PDB entry 8Z6Q | electron microscopy, 5.41 A resolution (low resolution: residue-level contacts below are approximate; hydrogen-bond / salt-bridge calls are withheld) | chains B and C of the 18 polymer chains in the assembly

[Chain B (and C)]
Molecule: Spike glycoprotein, Fibritin, Expression Tag
Source organism: Severe acute respiratory syndrome coronavirus 2
Notes: chain C of this document is another copy of the same molecule, construct and numbering; everything in this record applies to it too
UniProt: chimeric construct of P0DTC2, P10104: residues 18-1212 from P0DTC2 (SPIKE_SARS2) positions 14-1208 (UniProt number = residue number - 4); residues 1215-1242 from P10104 positions 458-485 (UniProt number = residue number - 757)
Sequence (1299 residues; numbered -6 to 1292; the number before each row is that of its first residue; numbers below 1 keep their minus sign (Met-6 is residue -6)):
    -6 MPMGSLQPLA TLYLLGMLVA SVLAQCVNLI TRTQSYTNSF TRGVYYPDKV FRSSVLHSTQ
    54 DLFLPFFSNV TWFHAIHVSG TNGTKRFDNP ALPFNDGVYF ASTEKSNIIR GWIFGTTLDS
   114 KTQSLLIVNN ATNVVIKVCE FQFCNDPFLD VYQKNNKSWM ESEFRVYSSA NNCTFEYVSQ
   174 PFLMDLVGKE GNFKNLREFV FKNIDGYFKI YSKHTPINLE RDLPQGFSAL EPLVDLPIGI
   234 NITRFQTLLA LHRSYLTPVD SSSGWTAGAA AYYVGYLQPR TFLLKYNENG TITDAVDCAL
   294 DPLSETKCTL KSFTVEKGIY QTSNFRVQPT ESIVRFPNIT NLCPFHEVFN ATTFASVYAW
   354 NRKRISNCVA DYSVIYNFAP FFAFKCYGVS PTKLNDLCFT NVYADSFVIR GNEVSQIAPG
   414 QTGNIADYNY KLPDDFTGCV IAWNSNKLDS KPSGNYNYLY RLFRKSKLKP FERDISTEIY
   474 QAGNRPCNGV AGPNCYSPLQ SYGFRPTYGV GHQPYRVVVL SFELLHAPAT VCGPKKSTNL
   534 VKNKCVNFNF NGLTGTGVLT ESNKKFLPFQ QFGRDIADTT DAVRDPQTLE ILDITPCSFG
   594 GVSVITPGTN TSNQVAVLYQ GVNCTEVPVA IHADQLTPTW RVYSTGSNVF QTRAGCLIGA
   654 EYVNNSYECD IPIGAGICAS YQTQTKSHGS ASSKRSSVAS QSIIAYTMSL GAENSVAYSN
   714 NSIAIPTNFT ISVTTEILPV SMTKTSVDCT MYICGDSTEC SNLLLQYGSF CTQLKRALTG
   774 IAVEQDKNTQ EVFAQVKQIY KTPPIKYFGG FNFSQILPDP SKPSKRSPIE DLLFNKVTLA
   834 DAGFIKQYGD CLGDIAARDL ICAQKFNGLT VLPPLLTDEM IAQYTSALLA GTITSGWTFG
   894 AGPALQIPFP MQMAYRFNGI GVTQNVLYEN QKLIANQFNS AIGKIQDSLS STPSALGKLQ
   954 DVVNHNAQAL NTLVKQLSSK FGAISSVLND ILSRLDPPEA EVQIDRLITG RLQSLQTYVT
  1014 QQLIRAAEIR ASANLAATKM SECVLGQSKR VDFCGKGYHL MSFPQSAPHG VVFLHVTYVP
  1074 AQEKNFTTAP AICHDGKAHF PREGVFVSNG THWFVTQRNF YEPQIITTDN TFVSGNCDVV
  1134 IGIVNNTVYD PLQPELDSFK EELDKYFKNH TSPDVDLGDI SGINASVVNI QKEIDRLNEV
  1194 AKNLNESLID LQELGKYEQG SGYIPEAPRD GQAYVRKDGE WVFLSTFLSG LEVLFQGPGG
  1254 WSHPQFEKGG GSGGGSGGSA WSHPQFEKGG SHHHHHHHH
Not modelled in the structure: -6 to 17, 73-79, 146-151, 178-186, 212-215, 247-256, 474-479, 487, 537, 621-628, 634-640, 675-694, 848-851, 1151-1292 (chain C: -6 to 17, 73-79, 146-151, 178-186, 212-215, 247-256, 474-479, 537, 621-628, 634-640, 675-694, 848-851, 1151-1292)
Differences from the reference sequence: initiating methionine (-6); expression tag (-5 to 17); variant Ile23 (Thr19 in P0DTC2), Ser28 (Ala27 in P0DTC2), Ala84 (Val83 in P0DTC2), Asp143 (Gly142 in P0DTC2), Gln146 (His in P0DTC2), Glu183 (Gln in P0DTC2), Glu213 (Val in P0DTC2), Val252 (Gly in P0DTC2), His339 (Gly in P0DTC2), Thr346 (Arg in P0DTC2), Ile368 (Leu in P0DTC2), Phe371 (Ser in P0DTC2), Pro373 (Ser in P0DTC2), Phe375 (Ser in P0DTC2), Ala376 (Thr in P0DTC2), Asn405 (Asp in P0DTC2), Ser408 (Arg in P0DTC2), Asn417 (Lys in P0DTC2), Lys440 (Asn in P0DTC2), Pro445 (Val in P0DTC2), Ser446 (Gly in P0DTC2), Lys460 (Asn in P0DTC2), Asn477 (Ser in P0DTC2), Ala484 (Glu in P0DTC2), Pro486 (Phe in P0DTC2), Ser490 (Phe in P0DTC2), Arg498 (Gln in P0DTC2), Tyr501 (Asn in P0DTC2), His505 (Tyr in P0DTC2), Gly614 (Asp in P0DTC2), Tyr655 (His in P0DTC2), Lys679 (Asn in P0DTC2), His681 (Pro in P0DTC2), Lys768 (Asn764 in P0DTC2), Tyr800 (Asp796 in P0DTC2), His958 (Gln954 in P0DTC2), Lys973 (Asn969 in P0DTC2), Pro990 (Lys986 in P0DTC2), Pro991 (Val987 in P0DTC2); conflict Val180 (Glu in P0DTC2), Arg478 (Thr in P0DTC2), Gly682 (Arg in P0DTC2), Ser683 (Arg in P0DTC2), Pro821 (Phe817 in P0DTC2), Pro896 (Ala892 in P0DTC2), Pro903 (Ala899 in P0DTC2), Pro946 (Ala942 in P0DTC2); insertion (685-687, 689); linker (1213-1214)
Cystine bridges: Cys19-Cys137, Cys132-Cys166, Cys291-Cys301, Cys336-Cys361, Cys379-Cys432, Cys391-Cys525, Cys480-Cys488, Cys538-Cys590, Cys617-Cys649, Cys662-Cys671, Cys742-Cys764, Cys747-Cys753, Cys1036-Cys1047, Cys1086-Cys1130
Curated features (UniProtKB/Swiss-Prot):
  - region: Ser820 to Tyr841 (Fusion peptide 1), Lys839 to Phe859 (Fusion peptide 2), Asp1167 to Glu1206 (Heptad repeat 2)
  - site: Arg819, Ser820 (Cleavage)
  - glycosylation (N-linked (GlcNAc...) asparagine): Asn21 (complex), Asn126 (hybrid), Asn713 (high mannose), Asn721 (hybrid), Asn805 (hybrid), Asn1078 (hybrid), Asn1102 (complex), Asn1138 (complex), Asn1162 (complex), Asn1177 (complex), Asn1198 (complex)

[Interface between chain B and chain C]
Pairs across the interface (209; chain B residue first):
  Gln314(B) with Lys768(C)
  Asn317(B) with Asp741(C)
  Arg319(B) with Met744(C)
  Arg355(B) with Tyr200(C); Pro230(C)
  Arg357(B) with Phe168(C); Leu229(C); Pro230(C)
  Gly381(B) with Arg987(C); Leu988(C)
  Val382(B) with Arg987(C); Leu988(C); Glu992(C)
  Ser383(B) with Arg987(C); Leu988(C); Asp989(C); Glu992(C)
  Lys386(B) with Leu985(C); Ser986(C); Leu988(C); Asp989(C)
  Leu390(B) with Ser986(C); Arg987(C)
  Tyr396(B) with Tyr200(C); Pro230(C)
  Asn405(B) with Tyr369(C); Asn370(C)
  Gln414(B) with Thr385(C)
  Thr415(B) with Thr385(C); Lys386(C)
  Pro463(B) with Asp198(C); Gly199(C)
  Phe464(B) with Asp198(C); Gly199(C); Gly232(C)
  Glu465(B) with Gly232(C); Asn234(C)
  Arg466(B) with Ile231(C); Gly232(C)
  Ile468(B) with Thr115(C); Gln116(C); Glu133(C)
  Ser469(B) with Lys114(C); Thr115(C)
  Val503(B) with Pro373(C)
  Gly504(B) with Pro373(C)
  His505(B) with Asn370(C); Phe371(C)
  Leu517(B) with Arg987(C)
  His519(B) with Lys42(C); Val43(C)
  Ala520(B) with Lys42(C)
  Gly545(B) with Ser986(C)
  Leu546(B) with Asp983(C)
  Thr547(B) with Asn982(C); Ser986(C)
  Gly548(B) with Asn982(C)
  Lys558(B) with Phe44(C); Asn282(C)
  Phe559(B) with Phe44(C)
  Leu560(B) with Glu224(C)
  Phe562(B) with Lys42(C); Glu224(C); Pro225(C)
  Gln563(B) with Lys42(C); Val43(C); Phe44(C)
  Phe565(B) with Phe44(C)
  Arg567(B) with Val43(C); Phe44(C); Val980(C)
  Ile569(B) with Val48(C); Lys968(C); Ser971(C)
  Ala570(B) with Asn860(C)
  Asp571(B) with Ser971(C); Ser979(C)
  Thr588(B) with Tyr841(C)
  Pro589(B) with Tyr841(C); Phe859(C)
  Phe592(B) with Met744(C); Lys858(C); Phe859(C)
  Gln613(B) with Leu865(C)
  Gly614(B) with Lys839(C)
  Glu619(B) with Lys839(C); Tyr841(C)
  Gln644(B) with Ile838(C)
  Thr645(B) with Ile838(C)
  Arg646(B) with Gly836(C); Phe837(C); Ile838(C); Thr870(C)
  Ala647(B) with Ile838(C); Pro866(C)
  Gly648(B) with Ile838(C)
  Pro665(B) with Leu868(C)
  Gly667(B) with Leu868(C)
  Ala668(B) with Pro867(C); Leu868(C); Thr870(C)
  Gly669(B) with Leu868(C); Thr870(C); Met873(C)
  Thr700(B) with Met873(C)
  Met701(B) with Leu869(C); Met873(C)
  Leu703(B) with Ile792(C); Met873(C); Gln876(C); Tyr877(C)
  Gly704(B) with Lys790(C); Ile792(C)
  Ala705(B) with Lys790(C); Gln791(C); Ile792(C)
  Glu706(B) with Lys794(C)
  Asn707(B) with Gln791(C); Ile792(C); Tyr793(C); Lys794(C)
  Ser708(B) with Lys794(C)
  Val709(B) with Tyr793(C); Thr887(C); Ala897(C); Gln899(C)
  Ala710(B) with Gln899(C)
  Tyr711(B) with Pro796(C); Tyr800(C); Phe801(C); Ile900(C); Pro901(C); Phe902(C)
  Ser712(B) with Pro901(C)
  Asn713(B) with Pro901(C)
  Ser715(B) with Gln899(C); Ile900(C); Pro901(C)
  Ile716(B) with Gln899(C)
  Ala717(B) with Leu898(C); Gln899(C)
  Pro719(B) with Leu898(C)
  Lys951(B) with Lys780(C)
  Gln961(B) with Arg769(C)
  Thr965(B) with Ser762(C); Gln766(C); Arg769(C)
  Gln969(B) with Tyr760(C); Gly761(C); Ser762(C); Phe763(C); Gln766(C)
  Ser972(B) with Gln759(C); Tyr760(C); Gly761(C)
  Lys973(B) with Gln759(C)
  Phe974(B) with Gln759(C); Tyr760(C); Phe763(C); Asp998(C)
  Asp989(B) with Gln414(C)
  Pro990(B) with Gly413(C)
  Pro991(B) with Pro412(C)
  Gln1006(B) with Gln1006(C); Gln1009(C)
  Ser1007(B) with Phe763(C)
  Thr1010(B) with Gln1009(C)
  Thr1013(B) with Thr1013(C)
  Ile1017(B) with Leu1016(C)
  Glu1021(B) with Arg1023(C)
  Arg1043(B) with Thr1031(C); Glu1035(C); Arg1043(C)
  Val1044(B) with Ser1034(C); Leu1038(C); Gly1039(C)
  Asp1045(B) with Gly893(C); Ser1034(C); Leu1038(C)
  Lys1049(B) with Gln788(C); Gly893(C)
  Gly1050(B) with Ala894(C)
  Tyr1051(B) with Trp890(C); Thr891(C); Ala894(C)
  Pro1073(B) with Pro896(C)
  Glu1076(B) with Leu898(C)
  Asn1078(B) with Gln899(C)
  Thr1081(B) with Met904(C)
  Pro1083(B) with Tyr921(C)
  Phe1093(B) with Gln917(C); Asn918(C); Tyr921(C)
  Pro1094(B) with Gln917(C)
  Val1098(B) with Met904(C); Tyr908(C)
  Arg1111(B) with Tyr908(C); Asn911(C)
  Phe1125(B) with Gln917(C); Asn918(C)
  Ser1127(B) with Asn918(C); Glu1115(C)
  Gly1128(B) with Glu922(C)
  Val1132(B) with Tyr921(C); Glu922(C)
  Val1133(B) with Tyr921(C)
  Leu1145(B) with Leu1145(C); Glu1148(C)
  Leu1149(B) with Leu1149(C)
Interface residues without a listed pair, chain B (138 interface residues in all): Thr302, Thr315, Asn354, Asp389, Arg403, Thr430, Lys462, Ser514, Glu516, Pro521, Val551, Lys557, Gln564, Gly566, Asp568, Cys590, Ser591, Asn616, Ile666, Ile670, Cys671, Asn714, Gly975, Arg999, Gln1014, Tyr1071, Val1072, Arg1095
Interface residues without a listed pair, chain C (130 interface residues in all): Arg45, Ser47, Thr167, Ile233, Asp749, Gln840, Leu845, Ala856, Ile886, Pro903, Val967, Ile977, Pro990, Val995, Leu1005, Gln1040, Arg1095

[In short]
138 residues of chain B face 130 of chain C across their interface.
Chain B and chain C are both Spike glycoprotein, Fibritin, Expression Tag (Severe acute respiratory syndrome
coronavirus 2); the structure, SARS-CoV-2 XBB.1.16 Spike in complex with CYFN1006-1(S-CYFN1006-1 dimer
trimer), was determined by electron microscopy.
